8BEU - chains A and B; structure by X-ray diffraction, 2.27 A resolution.

== Chain A (and B) ==
Molecule: Beta-fructofuranosidase
Source organism: Rhodotorula dairenensis
Notes: EC 3.2.1.26; chain B of this document is another copy of the same molecule, construct and numbering; everything in this record applies to it too
UniProt: A0A856TAI5 (A0A856TAI5_9BASI); numbering as in UniProt (aligned over 1-675)
Chain sequence (675 residues; numbered 1 to 675; the number before each row is that of its first residue):
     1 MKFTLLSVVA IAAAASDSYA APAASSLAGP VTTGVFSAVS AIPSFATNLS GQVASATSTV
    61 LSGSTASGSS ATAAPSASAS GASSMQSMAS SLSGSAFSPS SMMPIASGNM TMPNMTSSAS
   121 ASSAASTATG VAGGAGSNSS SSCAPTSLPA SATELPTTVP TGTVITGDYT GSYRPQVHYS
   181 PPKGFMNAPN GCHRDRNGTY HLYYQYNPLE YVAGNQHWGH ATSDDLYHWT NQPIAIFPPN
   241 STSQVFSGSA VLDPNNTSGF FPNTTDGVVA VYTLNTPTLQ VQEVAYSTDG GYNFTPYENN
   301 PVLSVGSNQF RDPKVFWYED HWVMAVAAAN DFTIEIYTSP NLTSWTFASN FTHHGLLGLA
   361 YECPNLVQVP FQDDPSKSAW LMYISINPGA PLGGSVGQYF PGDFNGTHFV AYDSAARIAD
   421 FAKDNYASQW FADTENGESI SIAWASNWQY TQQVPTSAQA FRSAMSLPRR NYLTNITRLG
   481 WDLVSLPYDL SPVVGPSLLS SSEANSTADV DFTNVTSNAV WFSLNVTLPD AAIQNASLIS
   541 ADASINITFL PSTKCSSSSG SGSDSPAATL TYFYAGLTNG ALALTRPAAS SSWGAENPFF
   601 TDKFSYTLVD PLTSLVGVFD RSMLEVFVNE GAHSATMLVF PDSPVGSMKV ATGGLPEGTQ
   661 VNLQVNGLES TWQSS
Not modelled in the structure: 1-141, 558-562, 674-675 (chain B: 1-141, 558-562, 673-675)
Differences from the reference sequence: engineered mutation Ala188 (Asp in A0A856TAI5)
Disulfide bonds: Cys143-Cys555
Covalently attached groups: alpha-D-mannopyranose (MAN) linked to Thr146, Ser147, Thr153, Thr157, Thr161; N-acetylglucosamine (NAG) linked to Asn240, Asn255, Asn263, Asn341, Asn350, Asn405, Asn475, Asn505, Asn525, Asn535, Asn546
Reported in the primary citation:
  - catalytic residues: Glu362
  - binding site for alpha-D-glucopyranose: Gln280, Arg311, Glu362, Asn387
  - binding site for alpha-D-galactopyranose: Asn275, Gln280, Asn308
  - binding site for N-acetylglucosamine: Gln309 (from molecular simulation)
  - binding site for beta-D-fructofuranose: Arg311 (from molecular simulation)
  - mutagenesis - A213W (17-fold), Q216L, N387T (30-fold): decreased catalytic activity on sucrose
  - mutagenesis - A360Q (4-fold): decreased catalytic activity
  - mutagenesis - N387T (3-fold): decreased binding to sucrose
  - mutagenesis - A213W, N387T: decreased catalytic activity on FOS synthesis
  - mutagenesis - A360Q/N387T: increased catalytic activity on neokestose
  - mutagenesis - Q216L, Q216T: increased catalytic activity on 6-kestose
  - specificity-determining residues: Asn387
  - mutagenesis - Q216T: decreased stability

== Chain A / chain B interface ==
Pairs across the interface (74; chain A residue first):
  Asn330(A) with Arg478(B)
  Phe332(A) with Arg478(B)
  His353(A) with Asp413(B); Ser414(B); Ala415(B), hydrogen bond (backbone-backbone)
  His354(A) with Ser414(B)
  Gly355(A) with Ser414(B); Ala415(B); Ala416(B), hydrogen bond (backbone-backbone)
  Leu356(A) with Ala416(B)
  Leu357(A) with Leu479(B)
  Gly358(A) with Leu479(B)
  Leu359(A) with Arg478(B), hydrogen bond (backbone-side chain); Thr607(B); Val609(B), hydrophobic
  Pro388(A) with Thr607(B)
  Pro391(A) with Pro391(B), hydrophobic
  Leu392(A) with Leu392(B), hydrophobic
  Gly393(A) with Ser605(B)
  Asp413(A) with His353(B)
  Ser414(A) with His353(B); His354(B); Gly355(B), hydrogen bond (backbone-backbone); Ser414(B), hydrogen bond
  Ala415(A) with His353(B), hydrogen bond (backbone-backbone); Gly355(B)
  Ala416(A) with Gly355(B), hydrogen bond (backbone-backbone); Leu356(B); Ala416(B), hydrophobic
  Gln449(A) with Thr578(B); Ser605(B), hydrogen bond
  Gln452(A) with Leu577(B)
  Gln453(A) with Leu577(B)
  Arg478(A) with Asn330(B); Phe332(B); Leu359(B), hydrogen bond (side chain-backbone)
  Leu479(A) with Leu357(B), hydrophobic; Gly358(B)
  Phe573(A) with Phe599(B), hydrophobic
  Leu577(A) with Gln452(B); Gln453(B)
  Thr578(A) with Gln449(B); Phe599(B)
  Ala581(A) with Phe599(B), hydrophobic
  Ala583(A) with Pro598(B); Phe599(B), hydrophobic
  Thr585(A) with Pro598(B)
  Gly594(A) with Lys603(B), hydrogen bond (backbone-side chain)
  Ala595(A) with Lys603(B), hydrogen bond (backbone-side chain)
  Asn597(A) with Lys603(B), hydrogen bond (backbone-side chain)
  Pro598(A) with Ala583(B); Thr585(B); Lys603(B)
  Phe599(A) with Phe573(B), hydrophobic; Thr578(B); Ala581(B), hydrophobic; Ala583(B), hydrophobic
  Phe600(A) with Lys603(B)
  Thr601(A) with Thr601(B); Asp602(B); Lys603(B)
  Asp602(A) with Thr601(B); Asp602(B), hydrogen bond (backbone-side chain)
  Lys603(A) with Gly594(B), hydrogen bond (side chain-backbone); Ala595(B), hydrogen bond (side chain-backbone); Asn597(B), hydrogen bond (side chain-backbone); Pro598(B); Phe600(B), hydrogen bond (side chain-backbone); Thr601(B)
  Ser605(A) with Gly393(B); Gln449(B), hydrogen bond
  Thr607(A) with Leu359(B); Pro388(B)
  Val609(A) with Leu359(B), hydrophobic
Other interface residues (no listed pair), chain A (46 interface residues in all): Arg417, Ile418, Trp448, Leu582, Ala588, Leu608
Other interface residues (no listed pair), chain B (47 interface residues in all): Gly389, Arg417, Ile418, Trp448, Leu582, Ala588, Leu608

== In short ==
46 residues of chain A face 47 of chain B across their interface; the contacts include 18 hydrogen bonds.
Among the polar pairs are Leu359(A)-Arg478(B), Ser414(A)-Ser414(B) and Gln449(A)-Ser605(B). The paper reports
the catalytic residue Glu362(A); A213W, Q216L and N387T of chain A reduce catalytic activity on sucrose; 6
substitutions were tested in all.
Chain A and chain B are both Beta-fructofuranosidase (Rhodotorula dairenensis); the structure, Structure of
D188A-fructofuranosidase from Rhodotorula dairenensis in complex with raffinose, was determined by X-ray
diffraction (same publication as 8BEQ and 8BET).
